Entry 3J6F (electron microscopy, 4.90 A resolution (low resolution: residue-level contacts below are approximate; hydrogen-bond / salt-bridge calls are withheld)); this record covers chains A and B of the 18 polymer chains in the assembly.

[Chain A]
Protein: Tubulin alpha-1A chain
Organism: Sus scrofa
UniProt: P02550 (TBA1A_PIG); residues 1-439 here = UniProt positions 1-439
Chain sequence (439 residues; row label = number of the first residue in the row):
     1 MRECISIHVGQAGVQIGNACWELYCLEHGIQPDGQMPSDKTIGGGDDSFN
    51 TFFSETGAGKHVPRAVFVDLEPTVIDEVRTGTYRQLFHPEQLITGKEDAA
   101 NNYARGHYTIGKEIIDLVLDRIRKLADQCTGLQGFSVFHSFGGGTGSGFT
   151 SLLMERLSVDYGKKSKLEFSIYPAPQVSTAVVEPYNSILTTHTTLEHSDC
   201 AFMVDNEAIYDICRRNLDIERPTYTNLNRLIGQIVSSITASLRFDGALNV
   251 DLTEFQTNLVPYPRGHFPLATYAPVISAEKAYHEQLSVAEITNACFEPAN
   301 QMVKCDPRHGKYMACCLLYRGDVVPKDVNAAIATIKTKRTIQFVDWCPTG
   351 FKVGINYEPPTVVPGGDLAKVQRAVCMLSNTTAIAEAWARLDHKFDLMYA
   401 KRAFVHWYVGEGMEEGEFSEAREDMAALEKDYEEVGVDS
Not modelled in the structure: 1, 39-48
Differences from the reference sequence: conflict Gly265 (Ala in P02550)
UniProt features mapped onto this chain:
  - active site: Glu254
  - binding site (GTP): Gly10, Gln11, Ala12, Gln15, Glu71, Ala99, Ser140, Gly143, Gly144, Thr145, Gly146, Thr179, Glu183, Asn206, Tyr224, Asn228, Leu252
  - binding site (Mg(2+)): Glu71
  - modified residue: Lys40 (N6-acetyllysine), Tyr282 (3'-nitrotyrosine), Ser439 (Phosphoserine)
  - natural variant: Gly265 (A265G: this construct carries the variant), Thr271 to Ala273 (sequence variant, change not given here)
Small-molecule neighbours: GTP (guanosine-5'-triphosphate): Gly10, Gln11, Ala12, Gln15, Ile16, Asp98, Ala99, Ala100, Asn101, Ser140, Gly143, Gly144, Thr145, Gly146, Ile171, Thr179, Glu183, Asn206, Tyr224, Asn228, Ile231
Reported in the primary citation:
  - catalytic residues: Glu254 (citing earlier work)

[Chain B]
Protein: Tubulin beta chain
Organism: Sus scrofa
UniProt: P02554 (TBB_PIG); the author numbering skips numbers that UniProt does not, so the offset changes along the chain: 1-44 = UniProt 1-44; 47-360 = UniProt 45-358; 369-437 = UniProt 359-427
Chain sequence (427 residues; row label = number of the first residue in the row; note: 10 numbers in that range are skipped by the numbering (no residue carries them; nothing is unmodelled there)):
     1 MREIVHIQAGQCGNQIGAKFWEVISDEHGIDPTGSYHGDSDLQL
    47 ERINVYYNEAAGNKYVPRAILVDLEPGTMDSVRSGPFGQIFRPDNFVFGQ
    97 SGAGNNWAKGHYTEGAELVDSVLDVVRKESESCDCLQGFQLTHSLGGGTG
   147 SGMGTLLISKIREEYPDRIMNTFSVVPSPKVSDTVVEPYNATLSVHQLVE
   197 NTDETYCIDNEALYDICFRTLKLTTPTYGDLNHLVSATMSGVTTCLRFPG
   247 QLNADLRKLAVNMVPFPRLHFFMPGFAPLTSRGSQQYRALTVPELTQQMF
   297 DAKNMMAACDPRHGRYLTVAAVFRGRMSMKEVDEQMLNVQNKNSSYFVEW
   347 IPNNVKTAVCDIPP
   369 RGLKMSATFIGNSTAIQELFKRISEQFTAMFRRKAFLHWYTGEGMDEMEF
   419 TEAESNMNDLVSEYQQYQD
Not modelled in the structure: 1
UniProt features mapped onto this chain:
  - motif: Met1 to Ile4 (MREI motif)
  - binding site (GTP): Gln11, Glu71, Ser140, Gly144, Thr145, Gly146, Asn206, Asn228
  - binding site (Mg(2+)): Glu71
  - modified residue: Ser40 (Phosphoserine), Lys60 (N6-acetyllysine), Ser174 (Phosphoserine), Thr287 (Phosphothreonine), Thr292 (Phosphothreonine), Arg320 (Omega-N-methylarginine)
  - cross-link (Glycyl lysine isopeptide (Lys-Gly)): Lys60 (interchain with G-Cter in ubiquitin), Lys326 (interchain with G-Cter in ubiquitin)
Disulfides: Cys241-Cys356
Small-molecule neighbours:
  - GDP (guanosine-5'-diphosphate): Gly10, Gln11, Cys12, Gln15, Ile16, Asn101, Ser140, Gly143, Gly144, Thr145, Gly146, Val171, Val177, Asp179, Glu183, Asn206, Tyr224, Asn228
  - GTP (guanosine-5'-triphosphate): Leu248, Asn249, Lys254
Reported in the primary citation:
  - self-association interface (contacts with another copy of this molecule): Tyr283

[How chain A and chain B interact]
Residue-residue contacts - 65 pairs, chain A then chain B:
  Gln11(A) with Gln247(B); Leu248(B)
  Glu71(A) with Arg2(B)
  Asp76(A) with Arg48(B)
  Glu77(A) with Pro245(B); Gly246(B)
  Lys96(A) with Arg2(B); Asp130(B)
  Glu97(A) with Arg2(B); Arg253(B)
  Asp98(A) with Asp251(B); Arg253(B)
  Asn101(A) with Lys254(B); Asn258(B)
  Arg105(A) with Arg253(B)
  Pro175(A) with Asn349(B)
  Gln176(A) with Leu333(B); Asn349(B)
  Val177(A) with Asp329(B)
  Ser178(A) with Asn349(B); Val351(B); Lys352(B)
  Thr179(A) with Asn249(B); Asn258(B); Lys352(B); Thr353(B)
  Ala180(A) with Asn258(B); Lys352(B)
  Val181(A) with Asn258(B); Ile347(B); Lys352(B)
  Tyr210(A) with Met325(B); Lys326(B); Asp329(B)
  Arg214(A) with Lys326(B); Glu330(B)
  Glu220(A) with Lys326(B)
  Arg221(A) with Ser324(B); Glu327(B)
  Pro222(A) with Ser324(B); Met325(B); Lys326(B)
  Thr223(A) with Met325(B)
  Tyr224(A) with Gln247(B); Leu248(B); Met325(B)
  Lys394(A) with Pro348(B); Asn349(B)
  Leu397(A) with Glu345(B); Trp346(B)
  Lys401(A) with Trp346(B); Tyr435(B); Asp437(B)
  Ala403(A) with Pro261(B)
  Phe404(A) with Val257(B); Asn258(B); Val260(B); Pro261(B)
  His406(A) with Val260(B); Pro261(B); Phe262(B); Pro263(B)
  Trp407(A) with Ala256(B); Val257(B); Val260(B)
Other interface residues (no listed pair), chain A (35 interface residues in all): Pro72, Thr73, Ala100, Met398, Arg402
Other interface residues (no listed pair), chain B (41 interface residues in all): Cys131, Gln133, Met259, Thr314, Met323, Gln434

[In short]
35 residues of chain A and 41 residues of chain B are in contact. GTP is bound between chain A and chain B.
Bound to chain B: GDP. From the paper: the catalytic residue Glu254(A); a self-association interface involving
Tyr283(B).
Here chain A is Tubulin alpha-1A chain and chain B is Tubulin beta chain, both from Sus scrofa. Entry 3J6F
(Minimized average structure of GDP-bound dynamic microtubules) was determined by electron microscopy,
deposited together with 3J6E and 3J6G.
